1QRE - chain A; structure by X-ray diffraction, 1.46 A resolution.

== Chain A ==
Name: Carbonic anhydrase
Organism: Methanosarcina thermophila
Reference sequence: P40881 (CAH_METTE); residues -33 to 213 here correspond to UniProt positions 1-247 (UniProt number = residue number + 34)
Amino-acid sequence (247 residues; each row starts with the number of its first residue; numbers below 1 keep their minus sign (Met-33 is residue -33)):
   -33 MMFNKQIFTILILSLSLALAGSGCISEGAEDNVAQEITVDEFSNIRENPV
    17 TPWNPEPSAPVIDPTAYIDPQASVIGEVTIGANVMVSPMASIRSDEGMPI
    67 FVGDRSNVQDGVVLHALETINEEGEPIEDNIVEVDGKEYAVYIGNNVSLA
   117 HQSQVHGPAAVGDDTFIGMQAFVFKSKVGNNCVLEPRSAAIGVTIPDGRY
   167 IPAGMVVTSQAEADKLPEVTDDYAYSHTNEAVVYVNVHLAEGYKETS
Disordered / not traced: -33 to 3
UniProt features mapped onto this chain:
  - active site: Glu62 (Proton donor/acceptor), Glu84
  - binding site (substrate): Arg59 to Asp61, Gln75, Asp76, Asn202
  - binding site (Zn(2+)): His81, His117, His122
Metal / ion sites: Co2+: His81, His117, His122 (together with bicarbonate ion)
Residues lining bound ligands: bicarbonate ion (BCT): Arg59, Glu62, Gln75, His81, His117, Val198, Val201, Asn202

== In short ==
Chain A binds bicarbonate ion. His81, His117 and His122 form the Co2+ site. From UniProt: active-site residues
Glu62 and Glu84, 6 substrate-binding residues and 3 Zn2+-binding residues.
Chain A is Carbonic anhydrase (Methanosarcina thermophila); the structure, A closer look at the active site of
gamma-carbonic anhydrases: high resolution crystallographic studies of the ..., was determined by X-ray
diffraction together with 1QRF, 1QRG, 1QRL, 1QRM and 1QQ0 from the same study.
